7ADZ - chains 0B and 0C of the 30 polymer chains in the assembly; structure by electron microscopy, 2.50 A resolution.

# Chain 0B (and 0C)
Name: cap protein (Algo1)
Source organism: Algoriphagus machipongonensis
Notes: chain 0C of this document is another copy of the same molecule, construct and numbering; everything in this record applies to it too
Reference sequence: A3HTC4 (A3HTC4_9BACT); residues 1-197 here = UniProt positions 1-197
Amino-acid sequence (197 residues; row label = number of the first residue in the row):
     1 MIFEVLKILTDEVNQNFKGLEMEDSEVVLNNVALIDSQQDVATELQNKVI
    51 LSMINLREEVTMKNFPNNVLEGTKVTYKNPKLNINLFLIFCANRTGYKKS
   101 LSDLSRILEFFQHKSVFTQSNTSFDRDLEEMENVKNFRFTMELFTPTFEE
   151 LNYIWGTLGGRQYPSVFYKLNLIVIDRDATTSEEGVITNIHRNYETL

# How chain 0B and chain 0C interact
Contacting residue pairs (46):
  Met1(0B) with Ser105(0C)
  Ile2(0B) with Ser105(0C), hydrogen bond (backbone-side chain); Leu108(0C), hydrophobic
  Phe3(0B) with Lys98(0C); Leu101(0C), hydrophobic; Ser102(0C)
  Lys7(0B) with Lys98(0C)
  Leu29(0B) with Tyr97(0C)
  Asn30(0B) with Tyr97(0C)
  Asn31(0B) with Tyr97(0C)
  Ala33(0B) with Arg161(0C), hydrogen bond (backbone-side chain)
  Ser52(0B) with Tyr97(0C), hydrogen bond
  Met53(0B) with Tyr97(0C)
  Ile54(0B) with Leu151(0C); Gln162(0C)
  Asn55(0B) with Pro146(0C); Phe148(0C); Leu151(0C)
  Leu56(0B) with Thr145(0C); Val166(0C), hydrophobic
  Arg57(0B) with Thr145(0C), hydrogen bond (side chain-backbone); Pro146(0C); Thr147(0C)
  Asn79(0B) with His113(0C), hydrogen bond (side chain-backbone)
  Pro80(0B) with Gln112(0C), hydrogen bond (backbone-side chain)
  Leu82(0B) with Leu108(0C)
  Tyr153(0B) with Phe148(0C); Glu149(0C), hydrogen bond; Asn152(0C), hydrogen bond (backbone-side chain)
  Gly156(0B) with Gly160(0C)
  Thr157(0B) with Leu151(0C); Asn152(0C); Gly160(0C); Arg161(0C); Gln162(0C), hydrogen bond (backbone-backbone)
  Leu158(0B) with Gly160(0C); Arg161(0C)
  Gly159(0B) with Gly160(0C); Arg161(0C)
  Ile175(0B) with Leu108(0C), hydrophobic
  Asp176(0B) with Gln112(0C), hydrogen bond
  Arg177(0B) with Asn16(0C), hydrogen bond; Glu109(0C); Phe110(0C); Gln112(0C), hydrogen bond (backbone-side chain)
  Ala179(0B) with His113(0C)
Also at the interface, not in a pair above, chain 0B (33 interface residues in all): Leu6, Leu34, Glu58, Lys81, Phe87, Asn152, Ile154
Also at the interface, not in a pair above, chain 0C (26 interface residues in all): Leu143, Trp155, Tyr163, Ser165

# Summary
33 residues of chain 0B face 26 of chain 0C across their interface; the contacts include 12 hydrogen bonds.
Among the polar pairs are Ile2(0B)-Ser105(0C), Ala33(0B)-Arg161(0C) and Ser52(0B)-Tyr97(0C).
Both chains are cap protein (Algo1) (Algoriphagus machipongonensis). Entry 7ADZ (Cryo-EM structure of an
extracellular contractile injection system in marine bacterium Algoriphagus machipongonensis, the cap portion
...) was determined by electron microscopy together with 7AEF, 7AE0 and 7AEB from the same study.
